PDB entry 7Y75 | electron microscopy, 3.10 A resolution | chains A and E of the 6 polymer chains in the assembly

Chain A:
Molecule: Angiotensin-converting enzyme 2
From: Homo sapiens
Notes: EC 3.4.17.23, 3.4.17.-
UniProt: Q9BYF1 (ACE2_HUMAN); the construct has insertions or renumbered stretches relative to UniProt, so the offset changes along the chain: -6 to 9 = UniProt 2-17; 18-805 = UniProt 18-805
Amino-acid sequence (826 residues; each row starts with the number of its first residue; numbers below 1 keep their minus sign (Met-8 is residue -8)):
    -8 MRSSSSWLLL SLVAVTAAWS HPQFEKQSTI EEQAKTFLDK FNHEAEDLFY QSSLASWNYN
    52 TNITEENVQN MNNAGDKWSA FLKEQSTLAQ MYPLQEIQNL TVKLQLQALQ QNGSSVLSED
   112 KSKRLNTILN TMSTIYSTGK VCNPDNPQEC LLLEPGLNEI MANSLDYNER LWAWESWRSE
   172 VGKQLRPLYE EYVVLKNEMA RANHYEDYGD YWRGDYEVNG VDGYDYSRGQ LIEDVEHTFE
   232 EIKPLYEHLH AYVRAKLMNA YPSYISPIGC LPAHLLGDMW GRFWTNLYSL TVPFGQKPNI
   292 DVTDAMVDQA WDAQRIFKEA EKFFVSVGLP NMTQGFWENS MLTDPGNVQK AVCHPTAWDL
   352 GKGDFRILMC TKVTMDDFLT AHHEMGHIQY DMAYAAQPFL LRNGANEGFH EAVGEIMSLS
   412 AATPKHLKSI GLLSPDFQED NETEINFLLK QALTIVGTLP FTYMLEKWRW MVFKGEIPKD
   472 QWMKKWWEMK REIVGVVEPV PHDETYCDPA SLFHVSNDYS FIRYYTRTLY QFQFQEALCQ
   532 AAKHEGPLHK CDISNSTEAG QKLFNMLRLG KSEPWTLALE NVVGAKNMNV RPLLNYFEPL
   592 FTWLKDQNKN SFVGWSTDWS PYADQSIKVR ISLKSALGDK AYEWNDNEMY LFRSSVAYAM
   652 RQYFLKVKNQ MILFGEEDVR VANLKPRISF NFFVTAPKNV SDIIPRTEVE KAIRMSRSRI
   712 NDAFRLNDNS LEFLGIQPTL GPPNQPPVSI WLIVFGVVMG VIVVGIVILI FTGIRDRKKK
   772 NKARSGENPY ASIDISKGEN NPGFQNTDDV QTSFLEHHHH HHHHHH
Not modelled in the structure: -8 to 18, 769-817
Construct notes: initiating methionine (-8); expression tag (-7, 806-817); insertion (10-17)
UniProt features mapped onto this chain:
  - region: Asp30 to Tyr41 (Interaction with SARS-CoV spike glycoprotein), Met82 to Pro84 (Interaction with SARS-CoV spike glycoprotein), Lys353 to Arg357 (Interaction with SARS-CoV spike glycoprotein), Arg652 to Lys659 (Essential for cleavage by ADAM17), Arg697 to Arg716 (Essential for cleavage by TMPRSS11D and TMPRSS2)
  - motif: Glu778 to Ile786 (LIR), Tyr781 to Asp785 (SH2-binding), Tyr781 to Ile784 (Endocytic sorting signal), Asn792 to Phe795 (PTB), Thr803 to Phe805 (PDZ-binding)
  - active site: Glu375 (Proton acceptor), His505 (Proton donor)
  - binding site (chloride): Arg169, Trp477, Lys481
  - binding site (substrate): Arg273, His345, Pro346, Tyr515
  - binding site (Zn(2+)): His374, His378, Glu402
  - modified residue: Tyr781 (Phosphotyrosine), Ser783 (Phosphoserine)
  - glycosylation (N-linked (GlcNAc...) asparagine): Asn53, Asn90, Asn103, Asn322, Asn432, Asn546, Asn690
  - cross-link: Lys788 (Glycyl lysine isopeptide (Lys-Gly) (interchain with G-Cter in ubiquitin))
Cystine bridges: Cys133-Cys141, Cys344-Cys361
Covalent attachments: N-acetylglucosamine (NAG) linked to Asn53, Asn90, Asn103, Asn322, Asn432, Asn546, Asn690
Bound ions: Zn2+: His374, Glu402

Chain E:
Molecule: Spike protein S1
From: Severe acute respiratory syndrome coronavirus 2
Notes: fragment: ba.2 rbd
UniProt: P0DTC2 (SPIKE_SARS2); residue numbers follow UniProt; this construct covers 319-541
Amino-acid sequence (252 residues; numbered 300 to 551; the number before each row is that of its first residue):
   300 MGVKVLFALI CIAVAEAGTR VQPTESIVRF PNITNLCPFD EVFNATRFAS VYAWNRKRIS
   360 NCVADYSVLY NFAPFFAFKC YGVSPTKLND LCFTNVYADS FVIRGNEVSQ IAPGQTGNIA
   420 DYNYKLPDDF TGCVIAWNSN KLDSKVGGNY NYLYRLFRKS NLKPFERDIS TEIYQAGNKP
   480 CNGVAGFNCY FPLRSYGFRP TYGVGHQPYR VVVLSFELLH APATVCGPKK STNLVKNKCV
   540 NFLEHHHHHH HH
Not modelled in the structure: 300-332, 531-551
Construct notes: initiating methionine (300); expression tag (301-318, 542-551); variant Asp339 (Gly in P0DTC2), Phe371 (Ser in P0DTC2), Pro373 (Ser in P0DTC2), Phe375 (Ser in P0DTC2), Ala376 (Thr in P0DTC2), Asn405 (Asp in P0DTC2), Ser408 (Arg in P0DTC2), Asn417 (Lys in P0DTC2), Lys440 (Asn in P0DTC2), Asn477 (Ser in P0DTC2), Lys478 (Thr in P0DTC2), Ala484 (Glu in P0DTC2), Arg493 (Gln in P0DTC2), Arg498 (Gln in P0DTC2), Tyr501 (Asn in P0DTC2), His505 (Tyr in P0DTC2)
UniProt features mapped onto this chain:
  - region: Asn448 to Phe456 (Immunodominant HLA epitope recognized by the CD8+)
  - glycosylation: Thr323 (O-linked (GalNAc) threonine), Ser325 (O-linked (HexNAc...) serine), Asn331 (N-linked (GlcNAc...) (complex) asparagine), Asn343 (N-linked (GlcNAc...) (complex) asparagine)
  - natural variant: Asp339 (G339D: In strain: Omicron/BA.1, Omicron/BA.2 and 4 more; this construct carries the variant), Arg346 (R346K: In strain: Mu/B.1.621; R346T: In strain: Omicron/BQ.1.1, Omicron/XBB.1.5 and 1 more), Leu368 (L368I: In strain: Omicron/XBB.1.5, Omicron/EG.5.1), Phe371 (S371F: In strain: Omicron/BA.2, Omicron/BA.2.12.1 and 6 more; this construct carries the variant), Pro373 (S373P: In strain: Omicron/BA.1, Omicron/BA.2 and 7 more; this construct carries the variant), Phe375 (S375F: In strain: Omicron/BA.1, Omicron/BA.2 and 7 more; this construct carries the variant), Ala376 (T376A: In strain: Omicron/BA.2, Omicron/BA.2.12.1 and 5 more; this construct carries the variant), Asn405 (D405N: In strain: Omicron/BA.2, Omicron/BA.2.12.1 and 6 more; this construct carries the variant), Ser408 (R408S: In strain: Omicron/BA.2, Omicron/BA.2.12.1 and 6 more; this construct carries the variant), Asn417 (K417N: In strain: Beta/B.1.351, Omicron/BA.1 and 8 more; this construct carries the variant), Lys440 (N440K: In strain: Omicron/BA.1, Omicron/BA.2 and 7 more; this construct carries the variant), Lys444 (K444T: In strain: Omicron/BQ.1.1), 16 further natural variant entries in UniProt
  - mutagenesis: Asn331 (N331Q: Reduced viral infectivity), Asn343 (N343Q: Reduced viral infectivity), Leu452 (L452R: Increased resistance to neutralizing antibodies. Decreases HLA binding to NF9 epitope. Increased binding affinity to human ACE2), Tyr453 (Y453F: Decreased HLA binding to NF9 epitope. Increased binding affinity to human ACE2), Ala475 (A475V: Increased resistance to neutralizing antibodies), Val483 (V483A: Increased resistance to neutralizing antibodies), Phe490 (F490L: Increased resistance to neutralizing antibodies and human covalescent sera neutralization), His519 (H519P: Increased resistance to human covalescent sera neutralization)
Cystine bridges: Cys379-Cys432, Cys391-Cys525, Cys480-Cys488
Covalent attachments: N-acetylglucosamine (NAG) linked to Asn343

How chain A and chain E interact:
Residue-residue contacts (26; chain A residue first):
  Ser19(A) - Asn477(E)
  Gln24(A) - Gly476(E)
  Gln24(A) - Asn477(E)
  Gln24(A) - Asn487(E)
  Thr27(A) - Phe456(E)
  Phe28(A) - Tyr489(E)
  Lys31(A) - Tyr489(E)
  His34(A) - Tyr453(E)
  His34(A) - Arg493(E)
  His34(A) - Ser494(E)
  Glu35(A) - Arg493(E)  salt bridge
  Asp38(A) - Arg498(E)  salt bridge
  Tyr41(A) - Thr500(E)  hydrogen bond (side chain-backbone)
  Tyr41(A) - Tyr501(E)
  Gln42(A) - Tyr449(E)  hydrogen bond
  Gln42(A) - Arg498(E)  hydrogen bond
  Met82(A) - Phe486(E)  hydrophobic
  Tyr83(A) - Phe486(E)
  Tyr83(A) - Asn487(E)  hydrogen bond
  Tyr83(A) - Tyr489(E)
  Lys353(A) - Tyr501(E)
  Lys353(A) - Gly502(E)  hydrogen bond (backbone-backbone)
  Lys353(A) - His505(E)
  Gly354(A) - Gly502(E)
  Asp355(A) - Thr500(E)
  Arg357(A) - Thr500(E)
Other interface residues (no listed pair), chain A (20 interface residues in all): Glu37, Leu45, Leu79, Asn330
Other interface residues (no listed pair), chain E (17 interface residues in all): Ala475, Gly496
Interface features reported in the paper:
  - specific contacts: Glu35(A)-Arg493(E) (salt bridge)

In short:
The interface between chain A and chain E involves 20 residues on one side and 17 on the other, with 5
hydrogen bonds and 2 salt bridges. Polar pairs include Glu35(A)-Arg493(E), Asp38(A)-Arg498(E) and
Tyr41(A)-Thr500(E). The paper describes a salt bridge between Glu35(A) and Arg493(E).
Chain A is Angiotensin-converting enzyme 2 (Homo sapiens) and chain E is Spike protein S1 (Severe acute
respiratory syndrome coronavirus 2); the structure, SIT1-ACE2-BA.2 rbd, was determined by electron microscopy,
deposited together with 7Y76.
